5CS7 - chain A; structure by X-ray diffraction, 2.10 A resolution.

# Chain A
Protein: Beta-2-microglobulin
Source organism: Homo sapiens
UniProtKB: P61769 (B2MG_HUMAN); residues 1-99 here correspond to UniProt positions 21-119 (UniProt number = residue number + 20)
Sequence (100 residues; each row starts with the number of its first residue; numbering starts at 0):
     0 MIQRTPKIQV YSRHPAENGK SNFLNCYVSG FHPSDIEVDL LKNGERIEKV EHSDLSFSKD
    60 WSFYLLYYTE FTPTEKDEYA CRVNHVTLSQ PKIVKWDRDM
Differences from the reference sequence: initiating methionine (0)
Cystine bridges: C25-C80
Swiss-Prot annotation at these positions:
  - modified residue: Q2 (Pyrrolidone carboxylic acid)
  - glycosylation: I1 (N-linked (Glc) (glycation) isoleucine), K19 (N-linked (Glc) (glycation) lysine), K41 (N-linked (Glc) (glycation) lysine), K48 (N-linked (Glc) (glycation) lysine), K58 (N-linked (Glc) (glycation) lysine), K91 (N-linked (Glc) (glycation) lysine), K94 (N-linked (Glc) (glycation) lysine)
From the paper describing this entry:
  - mutagenesis - D76K: abolished stability
  - contacts within the chain: K41-D76 (salt bridge) (from molecular simulation)

# Summary
The paper reports that D76K abolishes stability; contacts within the chain involving D76 and K41.
Chain A is Beta-2-microglobulin (Homo sapiens); the structure, The crystal structure of wt beta2-microglobulin
at room temperature, was determined by X-ray diffraction together with 5CSB, 5CSG, 4RMU, 4RMV and 4RMW from
the same study.
